Entry 5NIF (X-ray diffraction, 3.00 A resolution); this record covers chains L and X of the 30 polymer chains in the assembly.

# Chain L
Protein: Proteasome subunit beta type-5
From: Saccharomyces cerevisiae (strain ATCC 204508 / S288c)
Notes: EC 3.4.25.1
UniProtKB: P30656 (PSB5_YEAST); residues -74 to 212 here correspond to UniProt positions 1-287 (UniProt number = residue number + 75)
Chain sequence (287 residues; each row starts with the number of its first residue; numbers below 1 keep their minus sign (Met-74 is residue -74)):
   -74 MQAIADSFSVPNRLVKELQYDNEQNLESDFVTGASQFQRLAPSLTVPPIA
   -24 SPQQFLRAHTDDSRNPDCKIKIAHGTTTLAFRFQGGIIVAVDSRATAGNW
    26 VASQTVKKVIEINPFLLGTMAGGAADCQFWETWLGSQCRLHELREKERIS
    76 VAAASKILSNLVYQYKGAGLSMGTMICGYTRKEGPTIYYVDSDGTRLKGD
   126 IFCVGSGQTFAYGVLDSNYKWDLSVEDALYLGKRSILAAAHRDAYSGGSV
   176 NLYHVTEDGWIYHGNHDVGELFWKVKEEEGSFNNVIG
Unresolved in the structure: -74 to 0

# Chain X
Protein: Proteasome subunit beta type-3
From: Saccharomyces cerevisiae (strain ATCC 204508 / S288c)
Notes: EC 3.4.25.1
UniProtKB: P25451 (PSB3_YEAST); the author numbering skips numbers that UniProt does not, so the offset changes along the chain: -9 to -1 = UniProt 1-9; 1-196 = UniProt 10-205
Chain sequence (205 residues; numbered -9 to 196; 1 number in that range is skipped by the numbering (no residue carries it; nothing is unmodelled there); the number before each row is that of its first residue; numbers below 1 keep their minus sign (Met-9 is residue -9)):
    -9 MSDPSSING
     1 GIVVAMTGKDCVAIACDLRLGSQSLGVSNKFEKIFHYGHVFLGITGLATD
    51 VTTLNEMFRYKTNLYKLKEERAIEPETFTQLVSSSLYERRFGPYFVGPVV
   101 AGINSKSGKPFIAGFDLIGCIDEAKDFIVSGTASDQLFGMCESLYEPNLE
   151 PEDLFETISQALLNAADRDALSGWGAVVYIIKKDEVVKRYLKMRQD
Unresolved in the structure: -9
Curated features (UniProtKB/Swiss-Prot):
  - modified residue: Ser22 (Phosphoserine)
  - cross-link: Lys61 (Glycyl lysine isopeptide (Lys-Gly) (interchain with G-Cter in ubiquitin))

# How chain L and chain X interact
Contacting residue pairs (42; chain L residue first):
  Arg19(L) - Asp196(X)  salt bridge
  Asn24(L) - Ser-4(X)
  Asn24(L) - Asp169(X)
  Asn24(L) - Ala170(X)  hydrogen bond (backbone-backbone)
  Asn24(L) - Leu171(X)
  Trp25(L) - Gln136(X)
  Trp25(L) - Arg168(X)
  Val26(L) - Arg168(X)  hydrogen bond (backbone-side chain)
  Val26(L) - Asp169(X)
  Val26(L) - Ala170(X)
  Ala27(L) - Arg168(X)  hydrogen bond (backbone-side chain)
  Gln29(L) - Asp167(X)
  Phe135(L) - Leu25(X)  hydrophobic
  Ala165(L) - Asp196(X)
  His166(L) - Trp174(X)  hydrogen bond (backbone-side chain)
  His166(L) - Gln195(X)  hydrogen bond (side chain-backbone)
  Arg167(L) - Ser24(X)
  Arg167(L) - Leu25(X)
  Arg167(L) - Gly26(X)  hydrogen bond (side chain-backbone)
  Arg167(L) - Trp174(X)
  Asp168(L) - Ser24(X)
  Asp168(L) - Asp196(X)
  Ala169(L) - Arg19(X)
  Ala169(L) - Ser24(X)  hydrogen bond (backbone-backbone)
  Ala169(L) - Ala170(X)
  Tyr170(L) - Ser24(X)
  Ser171(L) - Asp196(X)
  Gly172(L) - Asp196(X)
  Gly173(L) - Arg194(X)  hydrogen bond (backbone-side chain)
  Gly173(L) - Asp196(X)  hydrogen bond (backbone-side chain)
  Asp192(L) - Arg194(X)  salt bridge
  Val193(L) - Arg194(X)
  Val193(L) - Asp196(X)
  Gly194(L) - Arg194(X)
  Phe197(L) - Gln195(X)
  Trp198(L) - Met193(X)
  Trp198(L) - Gln195(X)
  Asn209(L) - Asn29(X)  hydrogen bond (backbone-side chain)
  Asn209(L) - Lys30(X)  hydrogen bond
  Val210(L) - Asn29(X)
  Val210(L) - Gln195(X)
  Ile211(L) - Lys30(X)
Other interface residues (no listed pair), chain L (26 interface residues in all): Thr21, Ser28
Other interface residues (no listed pair), chain X (20 interface residues in all): Val27, Thr132

# In short
Chain L and chain X form an interface of 26 and 20 residues respectively, with 11 hydrogen bonds and 2 salt
bridges. Polar pairs include Arg19(L)-Asp196(X), Asp192(L)-Arg194(X) and Val26(L)-Arg168(X).
Here chain L is Proteasome subunit beta type-5 and chain X is Proteasome subunit beta type-3, both from
Saccharomyces cerevisiae (strain ATCC 204508 / S288c). Entry 5NIF (Yeast 20S proteasome in complex with
Blm-pep activator) was determined by X-ray diffraction.
